Entry 7QYX (X-ray diffraction, 1.85 A resolution); this record covers chains AAA and DDD of the 4 polymer chains in the assembly.

Chain AAA:
Molecule: Isoaspartyl peptidase
From: Escherichia coli
Notes: EC 3.4.19.5
UniProtKB: P37595 (IAAA_ECOLI); numbering as in UniProt (aligned over 1-178)
Sequence (178 residues; each row starts with the number of its first residue):
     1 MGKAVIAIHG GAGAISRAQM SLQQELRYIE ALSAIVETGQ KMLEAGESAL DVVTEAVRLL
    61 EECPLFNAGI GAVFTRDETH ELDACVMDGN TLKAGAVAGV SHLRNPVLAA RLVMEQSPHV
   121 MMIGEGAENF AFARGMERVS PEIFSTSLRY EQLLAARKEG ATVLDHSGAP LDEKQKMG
Disordered / not traced: 1-3, 153-178
Metal / ion sites: Na+: L60, E61, C63, F66, A68, I70
Curated features (UniProtKB/Swiss-Prot):
  - site: G178 (Cleavage)
What the authors report for this chain:
  - catalytic residues: N67 (citing earlier work)

Chain DDD:
Molecule: Beta-aspartyl-peptidase
From: Escherichia coli
Notes: EC 3.4.19.5, 3.5.1.1
UniProtKB: A0A3A6SJA6 (A0A3A6SJA6_ECOLX); residues 179-321 here = UniProt positions 179-321
Sequence (143 residues; row label = number of the first residue in the row):
   179 TVGAVALDLD GNLAAATSTG GMTNKLPGAV GSTPLVGAGC YANNASVAVS CTGTGEVFIR
   239 ALAAYDIAAL MDYGGLSLAE ACERVVMEKL PALGGSGGLI AIDHEGNVAL PFNTEGMYRA
   299 WGYAGDTPTT GIYREKGDTV ATQ
Disordered / not traced: 314-321
Construct notes: engineered mutation A207 (Arg in A0A3A6SJA6), S210 (Asp in A0A3A6SJA6), T211 (Ser in A0A3A6SJA6)
What the authors report for this chain:
  - mutagenesis - R207A/D210S/S211T: abolished catalytic activity

How chain AAA and chain DDD interact:
Residue-residue contacts (17):
  T91(AAA) with R238(DDD), hydrogen bond (backbone-side chain)
  L92(AAA) with R238(DDD), hydrogen bond (backbone-side chain)
  K93(AAA) with R238(DDD)
  P118(AAA) with E234(DDD)
  H119(AAA) with M200(DDD); A207(DDD)
  V120(AAA) with E234(DDD); R238(DDD)
  M121(AAA) with A207(DDD); V208(DDD), hydrogen bond (backbone-backbone)
  M122(AAA) with L204(DDD), hydrophobic; P205(DDD); G206(DDD); A207(DDD), hydrophobic
  I123(AAA) with G206(DDD), hydrogen bond (backbone-backbone); V208(DDD), hydrophobic
  G126(AAA) with P205(DDD)
Interface residues without a listed pair, chain AAA (12 interface residues in all): M87, F130
Interface residues without a listed pair, chain DDD (11 interface residues in all): L213, I237, L271

Summary:
12 residues of chain AAA and 11 residues of chain DDD are in contact; the contacts include 4 hydrogen bonds.
Among the polar pairs are T91(AAA)-R238(DDD), L92(AAA)-R238(DDD) and M121(AAA)-V208(DDD). L60(AAA), E61(AAA),
C63(AAA), F66(AAA), A68(AAA) and I70(AAA) coordinate Na+. From the paper: the catalytic residue N67(AAA);
R207A/D210S/S211T of chain DDD abolish catalytic activity.
Here chain AAA is Isoaspartyl peptidase and chain DDD is Beta-aspartyl-peptidase, both from Escherichia coli.
Entry 7QYX (Structure of E.coli Class 2 L-asparaginase EcAIII, mutant RDM1-24 (R207A, D210S, S211T)) was
determined by X-ray diffraction (same publication as 7QQ8, 7QSF, 7QTC, 7QVR, 7QY6, 7QYM, 7R1G and 7R5C).
